PDB entry 1HBU | X-ray diffraction, 1.90 A resolution | chains A and D of the 6 polymer chains in the assembly

# Chain A (and D)
Protein: Methyl-coenzyme M reductase I alpha subunit
From: Methanothermobacter marburgensis
Notes: chain D of this document is another copy of the same molecule, construct and numbering; everything in this record applies to it too
UniProtKB: P11558 (MCRA_METTM); residues 2-550 here correspond to UniProt positions 1-549 (UniProt number = residue number - 1)
Chain sequence (549 residues; each row starts with the number of its first residue):
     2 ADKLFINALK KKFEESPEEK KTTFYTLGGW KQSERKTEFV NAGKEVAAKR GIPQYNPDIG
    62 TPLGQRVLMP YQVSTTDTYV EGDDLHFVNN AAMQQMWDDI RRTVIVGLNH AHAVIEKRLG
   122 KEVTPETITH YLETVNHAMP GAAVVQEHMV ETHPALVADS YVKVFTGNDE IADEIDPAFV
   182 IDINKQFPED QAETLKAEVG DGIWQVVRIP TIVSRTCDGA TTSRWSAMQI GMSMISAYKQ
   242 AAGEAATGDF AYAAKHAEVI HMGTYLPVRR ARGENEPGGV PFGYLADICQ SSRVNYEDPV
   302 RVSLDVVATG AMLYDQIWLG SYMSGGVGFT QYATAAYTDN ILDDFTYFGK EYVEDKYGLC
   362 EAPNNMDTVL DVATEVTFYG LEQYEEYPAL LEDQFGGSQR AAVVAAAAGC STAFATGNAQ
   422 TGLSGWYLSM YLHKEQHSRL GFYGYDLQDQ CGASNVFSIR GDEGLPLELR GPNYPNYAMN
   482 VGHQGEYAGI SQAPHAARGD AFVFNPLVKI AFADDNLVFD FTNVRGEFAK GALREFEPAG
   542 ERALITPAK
Disordered / not traced: 550
Differences from the reference sequence: modified residue (257, 271, 400, 445, 452)
Modified residues: His257 (n1-methylated histidine; MHS); Arg271 (5-methyl-arginine; AGM); Gln400 (2-methyl-glutamine; MGN); Gly445 (thioglycin; GL3); Cys452 (s-methylcysteine; SMC)
Bound ions: Na+ site 1: Lys11, Phe14; Na+ site 2: Ile60, Thr62; Mg2+: Glu117, Val124; factor 430 Ni: Gln147 (together with 1-thioethanesulfonic acid); Zn2+: Cys218 (shared with Cys218(D) of chain D); Na+ site 3: Arg270 (together with glycerol); Na+ site 4: Ala544, Thr547, Pro548
Residues lining bound ligands:
  - 1-thioethanesulfonic acid (COM): Tyr333, Phe443, Tyr444, Gly445
  - factor 430 (F43), molecule 1: Ala143, Ala144, Val145, Val146, Gln147, Met150, Val151, Met229, Gln230, Met233, Ile236, Ala243, Gly244
  - factor 430 (F43), molecule 2: Gly326, Gly327, Val328, Gly329, Phe330, Thr331, Gln332, Tyr333, Phe396, Gly397, Gly398, Gln400, Gly442, Phe443
  - Coenzyme B (TP7), molecule 1: Arg225, Lys256, His257
  - Coenzyme B (TP7), molecule 2: Arg270, Leu320, Met324, Ser325, Phe330, Phe443, Met480, Asn481, Val482
Curated features (UniProtKB/Swiss-Prot):
  - binding site (coenzyme B): Arg271

# Interface between chain A and chain D
Contacting residue pairs - 275 pairs, chain A then chain D:
  Lys37(A) - Met150(D)  hydrogen bond (side chain-backbone)
  Lys37(A) - Val151(D)
  Lys37(A) - Glu152(D)  salt bridge
  Glu39(A) - His154(D)  salt bridge
  Phe40(A) - Glu152(D)
  Phe40(A) - Thr153(D)
  Phe40(A) - His154(D)
  Phe40(A) - Pro155(D)
  Ala43(A) - His154(D)
  Ala43(A) - Pro155(D)  hydrophobic
  Gly44(A) - Pro155(D)
  Val47(A) - Pro155(D)
  Val47(A) - Ala156(D)  hydrophobic
  Val47(A) - Ala159(D)  hydrophobic
  Arg51(A) - Asn137(D)
  Arg51(A) - Ala159(D)  hydrogen bond (side chain-backbone)
  Arg51(A) - Ser161(D)  hydrogen bond (side chain-backbone)
  Arg51(A) - Tyr162(D)
  Arg51(A) - Asn517(D)  hydrogen bond (backbone-side chain)
  Gly52(A) - Ala179(D)
  Ile53(A) - Asn137(D)
  Ile53(A) - Tyr162(D)  hydrophobic
  Ile53(A) - Lys164(D)
  Ile53(A) - Ala179(D)
  Ile53(A) - Phe180(D)  hydrophobic
  Ile53(A) - Asn517(D)
  Pro54(A) - Asn137(D)
  Pro54(A) - Phe180(D)  hydrophobic
  Gln55(A) - Asn137(D)
  Gln55(A) - His138(D)
  Gln55(A) - Pro141(D)
  Gln55(A) - Pro155(D)  hydrogen bond (side chain-backbone)
  Gln55(A) - Val158(D)  hydrogen bond (side chain-backbone)
  Gln55(A) - Ala159(D)
  Tyr56(A) - His138(D)
  Tyr56(A) - Ala143(D)  hydrophobic
  Tyr56(A) - Glu152(D)  hydrogen bond
  Tyr56(A) - Pro155(D)  hydrophobic
  Asn57(A) - Glu134(D)
  Asn57(A) - His138(D)  hydrogen bond (backbone-side chain)
  Ile60(A) - Glu134(D)
  Ile60(A) - Thr135(D)
  Ile60(A) - Val145(D)  hydrophobic
  Gly61(A) - Val145(D)
  Gly61(A) - Ser237(D)
  Thr62(A) - Val145(D)  hydrogen bond (backbone-backbone)
  Thr62(A) - Val146(D)  hydrogen bond (side chain-backbone)
  Leu64(A) - Gln147(D)
  Leu64(A) - Glu148(D)
  Leu64(A) - His149(D)
  Leu64(A) - Met150(D)
  Leu64(A) - Glu152(D)
  Gly65(A) - Glu148(D)  hydrogen bond (backbone-side chain)
  Gln66(A) - Glu148(D)  hydrogen bond (backbone-side chain)
  Arg67(A) - Glu148(D)
  Arg67(A) - His149(D)
  Val68(A) - His149(D)  hydrogen bond (backbone-side chain)
  Leu69(A) - Glu148(D)
  Leu69(A) - His149(D)
  Met70(A) - His149(D)  hydrogen bond (backbone-side chain)
  Tyr72(A) - His149(D)
  Gly83(A) - Val151(D)
  Asp84(A) - Val151(D)
  Asp84(A) - Glu152(D)  hydrogen bond (side chain-backbone)
  His87(A) - Thr153(D)
  Phe88(A) - Thr217(D)
  Val89(A) - Thr153(D)
  Val89(A) - Leu157(D)
  Val89(A) - Val158(D)  hydrophobic
  Val89(A) - Ile213(D)
  Val89(A) - Val214(D)  hydrophobic
  Val89(A) - Ile546(D)
  Asn90(A) - Glu152(D)  hydrogen bond (side chain-backbone)
  Asn90(A) - Thr153(D)
  Asn90(A) - His154(D)  hydrogen bond (side chain-backbone)
  Asn90(A) - Leu157(D)
  Asn90(A) - Ile546(D)
  Asn91(A) - Ile546(D)
  Ala92(A) - Ile546(D)
  Gln95(A) - Ile213(D)
  Gln95(A) - Thr217(D)  hydrogen bond
  Gln95(A) - Arg543(D)  hydrogen bond
  Trp98(A) - Thr217(D)  hydrogen bond (side chain-backbone)
  Arg102(A) - Arg216(D)  hydrogen bond (side chain-backbone)
  Arg102(A) - Thr217(D)  hydrogen bond (side chain-backbone)
  Arg102(A) - Cys218(D)  hydrogen bond (side chain-backbone)
  Glu134(A) - Ile60(D)
  Thr135(A) - Ile60(D)
  Asn137(A) - Arg51(D)
  Asn137(A) - Ile53(D)
  Asn137(A) - Pro54(D)
  Asn137(A) - Gln55(D)
  His138(A) - Gln55(D)
  His138(A) - Tyr56(D)
  His138(A) - Asn57(D)  hydrogen bond (side chain-backbone)
  His138(A) - Ile60(D)
  Pro141(A) - Gln55(D)
  Gly142(A) - Gly327(D)
  Gly142(A) - Val328(D)
  Ala143(A) - Tyr56(D)  hydrophobic
  Ala143(A) - Val328(D)
  Ala144(A) - Val328(D)
  Val145(A) - Ile60(D)  hydrophobic
  Val145(A) - Gly61(D)
  Val145(A) - Thr62(D)  hydrogen bond (backbone-backbone)
  Val146(A) - Thr62(D)  hydrogen bond (backbone-side chain)
  Gln147(A) - Leu64(D)
  Glu148(A) - Leu64(D)
  Glu148(A) - Gly65(D)  hydrogen bond (side chain-backbone)
  Glu148(A) - Gln66(D)  hydrogen bond (side chain-backbone)
  Glu148(A) - Arg67(D)
  His149(A) - Leu64(D)
  His149(A) - Arg67(D)
  His149(A) - Val68(D)  hydrogen bond (side chain-backbone)
  His149(A) - Leu69(D)
  His149(A) - Met70(D)  hydrogen bond (side chain-backbone)
  His149(A) - Tyr72(D)
  His149(A) - Gln332(D)  hydrogen bond (backbone-side chain)
  His149(A) - Phe396(D)
  Met150(A) - Lys37(D)  hydrogen bond (backbone-side chain)
  Met150(A) - Leu64(D)
  Val151(A) - Lys37(D)
  Val151(A) - Gly83(D)
  Val151(A) - Asp84(D)
  Val151(A) - Val328(D)
  Val151(A) - Thr331(D)
  Val151(A) - Gln332(D)
  Glu152(A) - Lys37(D)  salt bridge
  Glu152(A) - Phe40(D)
  Glu152(A) - Tyr56(D)  hydrogen bond
  Glu152(A) - Leu64(D)
  Glu152(A) - Asp84(D)  hydrogen bond (backbone-side chain)
  Glu152(A) - Asn90(D)  hydrogen bond (backbone-side chain)
  Thr153(A) - Phe40(D)
  Thr153(A) - His87(D)
  Thr153(A) - Val89(D)
  Thr153(A) - Asn90(D)
  His154(A) - Glu39(D)  salt bridge
  His154(A) - Phe40(D)
  His154(A) - Ala43(D)
  His154(A) - Asn90(D)  hydrogen bond (backbone-side chain)
  His154(A) - Arg535(D)
  Pro155(A) - Phe40(D)
  Pro155(A) - Ala43(D)  hydrophobic
  Pro155(A) - Gly44(D)
  Pro155(A) - Val47(D)
  Pro155(A) - Gln55(D)  hydrogen bond (backbone-side chain)
  Pro155(A) - Tyr56(D)  hydrophobic
  Ala156(A) - Val47(D)  hydrophobic
  Leu157(A) - Val89(D)
  Leu157(A) - Asn90(D)
  Val158(A) - Gln55(D)  hydrogen bond (backbone-side chain)
  Ala159(A) - Val47(D)  hydrophobic
  Ala159(A) - Arg51(D)  hydrogen bond (backbone-side chain)
  Ala159(A) - Gln55(D)
  Ser161(A) - Arg51(D)  hydrogen bond (backbone-side chain)
  Tyr162(A) - Arg51(D)
  Tyr162(A) - Ile53(D)  hydrophobic
  Lys164(A) - Ile53(D)
  Ala179(A) - Gly52(D)
  Ala179(A) - Ile53(D)
  Phe180(A) - Ile53(D)  hydrophobic
  Phe180(A) - Pro54(D)  hydrophobic
  Ile213(A) - Val89(D)
  Ile213(A) - Gln95(D)
  Ile213(A) - Arg216(D)
  Val214(A) - Val89(D)  hydrophobic
  Val214(A) - Ser322(D)
  Arg216(A) - Arg102(D)  hydrogen bond (backbone-side chain)
  Arg216(A) - Ile213(D)
  Arg216(A) - Arg216(D)
  Arg216(A) - Thr217(D)  hydrogen bond
  Arg216(A) - Arg543(D)
  Thr217(A) - Phe88(D)
  Thr217(A) - Gln95(D)  hydrogen bond
  Thr217(A) - Trp98(D)  hydrogen bond (backbone-side chain)
  Thr217(A) - Arg102(D)  hydrogen bond (backbone-side chain)
  Thr217(A) - Arg216(D)  hydrogen bond
  Thr217(A) - Tyr323(D)
  Cys218(A) - Arg102(D)  hydrogen bond (backbone-side chain)
  Cys218(A) - Ser322(D)  hydrogen bond
  Cys218(A) - Tyr323(D)
  Asp219(A) - Arg273(D)  salt bridge
  Asp219(A) - Tyr323(D)
  Ala221(A) - Arg273(D)
  Thr222(A) - Arg273(D)  hydrogen bond
  Thr222(A) - Ser322(D)
  Thr222(A) - Tyr323(D)
  Arg225(A) - Arg270(D)  hydrogen bond (side chain-backbone)
  Arg225(A) - Arg271(D)
  Arg225(A) - Arg273(D)
  Arg225(A) - Tyr323(D)
  Arg225(A) - Met324(D)
  Arg225(A) - Ser325(D)
  Trp226(A) - Ser322(D)
  Trp226(A) - Ser325(D)  hydrogen bond (backbone-backbone)
  Trp226(A) - Gly326(D)
  Trp226(A) - Gly327(D)
  Met229(A) - Ser325(D)
  Met229(A) - Gly326(D)
  Gln230(A) - Gly327(D)
  Gln230(A) - Val328(D)
  Ser237(A) - Gly61(D)
  Tyr266(A) - Val269(D)
  Val269(A) - Tyr266(D)
  Arg270(A) - Arg225(D)  hydrogen bond (backbone-side chain)
  Arg271(A) - Arg225(D)
  Ala272(A) - Gly274(D)  hydrogen bond (backbone-backbone)
  Arg273(A) - Asp219(D)  salt bridge
  Arg273(A) - Ala221(D)
  Arg273(A) - Thr222(D)  hydrogen bond
  Arg273(A) - Arg225(D)
  Arg273(A) - Ala272(D)
  Gly274(A) - Ala272(D)  hydrogen bond (backbone-backbone)
  Ser322(A) - Val214(D)
  Ser322(A) - Cys218(D)  hydrogen bond
  Ser322(A) - Thr222(D)
  Ser322(A) - Trp226(D)
  Tyr323(A) - Thr217(D)
  Tyr323(A) - Cys218(D)
  Tyr323(A) - Asp219(D)
  Tyr323(A) - Thr222(D)
  Tyr323(A) - Arg225(D)
  Met324(A) - Arg225(D)
  Ser325(A) - Arg225(D)
  Ser325(A) - Trp226(D)  hydrogen bond (backbone-backbone)
  Ser325(A) - Met229(D)
  Gly326(A) - Trp226(D)
  Gly326(A) - Met229(D)
  Gly327(A) - Gly142(D)
  Gly327(A) - Trp226(D)
  Gly327(A) - Gln230(D)
  Val328(A) - Gly142(D)
  Val328(A) - Ala143(D)
  Val328(A) - Ala144(D)
  Val328(A) - Val151(D)
  Val328(A) - Gln230(D)
  Thr331(A) - Val151(D)
  Gln332(A) - His149(D)  hydrogen bond
  Gln332(A) - Val151(D)
  Asn517(A) - Arg51(D)  hydrogen bond (side chain-backbone)
  Asn517(A) - Ile53(D)
  Arg535(A) - His154(D)
  Arg535(A) - Leu545(D)
  Arg535(A) - Ile546(D)
  Arg535(A) - Thr547(D)
  Arg535(A) - Pro548(D)
  Glu536(A) - Pro548(D)
  Phe537(A) - Thr547(D)
  Phe537(A) - Pro548(D)
  Glu538(A) - Pro548(D)
  Pro539(A) - Arg543(D)
  Pro539(A) - Thr547(D)
  Ala540(A) - Arg543(D)  hydrogen bond (backbone-side chain)
  Glu542(A) - Glu542(D)
  Glu542(A) - Arg543(D)  salt bridge
  Glu542(A) - Ala544(D)
  Arg543(A) - Gln95(D)  hydrogen bond
  Arg543(A) - Arg216(D)
  Arg543(A) - Pro539(D)
  Arg543(A) - Ala540(D)  hydrogen bond (side chain-backbone)
  Arg543(A) - Glu542(D)  salt bridge
  Leu545(A) - Arg535(D)
  Ile546(A) - Val89(D)
  Ile546(A) - Asn90(D)
  Ile546(A) - Asn91(D)
  Ile546(A) - Ala92(D)
  Ile546(A) - Arg535(D)
  Thr547(A) - Arg535(D)
  Thr547(A) - Phe537(D)
  Thr547(A) - Pro539(D)
  Pro548(A) - Arg535(D)
  Pro548(A) - Glu536(D)
  Pro548(A) - Phe537(D)
  Pro548(A) - Glu538(D)
Also at the interface, not in a pair above, chain A (115 interface residues in all): Pro63, Asp99, Ser215, Gly244, His257, Glu277, Ile318, Phe396, Tyr444, Ala544
Also at the interface, not in a pair above, chain D (114 interface residues in all): Pro63, Asp99, Asp160, Gly244, His257, Ile318, Tyr444

# In short
Chain A and chain D form an interface of 115 and 114 residues respectively; the contacts include 62 hydrogen
bonds and 8 salt bridges. Polar pairs include Lys37(A)-Glu152(D), Glu39(A)-His154(D) and Asp219(A)-Arg273(D).
Ligands of chain A: factor 430, Coenzyme B and 1-thioethanesulfonic acid.
Chain A and chain D are both Methyl-coenzyme M reductase I alpha subunit (Methanothermobacter marburgensis);
the structure, METHYL-COENZYME M REDUCTASE IN THE MCR-RED1-SILENT STATE IN COMPLEX with COENZYME M, was
determined by X-ray diffraction together with 1HBM, 1HBN and 1HBO from the same study.
